5A6Q - chains A and C of the 4 polymer chains in the assembly; structure by X-ray diffraction, 1.70 A resolution.

Chain A (and C):
Protein: Fucose-binding lectin pa-iil
Organism: Pseudomonas aeruginosa
Notes: chain C of this document is another copy of the same molecule, construct and numbering; everything in this record applies to it too
UniProtKB: U8MRX2 (U8MRX2_PSEAI); residues 1-114 here correspond to UniProt positions 2-115 (UniProt number = residue number + 1)
Sequence (114 residues; each row starts with the number of its first residue):
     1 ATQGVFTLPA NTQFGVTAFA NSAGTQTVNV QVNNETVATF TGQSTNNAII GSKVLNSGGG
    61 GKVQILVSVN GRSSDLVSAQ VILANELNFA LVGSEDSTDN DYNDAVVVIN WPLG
Metal / ion sites: Ca2+ site 1: N21, D101, N103, D104 (together with glycerol) (shared with 1 residue of chain B); Ca2+ site 2: E95, D99, D101, D104 (together with glycerol); Ca2+ site 3: G114 (together with glycerol) (shared with 4 residues of chain B)
From the paper describing this entry:
  - Ca2+ coordination: G114
  - self-association interface (contacts with another copy of this molecule): G114

How chain A and chain C interact:
Residue-residue contacts (6):
  A1(A) - D75(C)  hydrogen bond (backbone-side chain)
  A1(A) - V77(C)  hydrophobic
  A1(A) - Y102(C)
  D75(A) - A1(C)  hydrogen bond (side chain-backbone)
  V77(A) - A1(C)  hydrophobic
  Y102(A) - A1(C)
Interface residues without a listed pair, chain A (5 interface residues in all): Q3
Interface residues without a listed pair, chain C (5 interface residues in all): Q3

Summary:
Chain A and chain C each contribute 5 residues to their interface, with 2 hydrogen bonds. The hydrogen-bonded
pair is A1(A)-D75(C). N21(A), D101(A), N103(A) and D104(A) coordinate Ca2+ site 1. E95(A), D99(A), D101(A) and
D104(A) form the Ca2+ site 2. The paper reports Ca2+ coordination by G114(A); a self-association interface
involving G114(A).
Chain A and chain C are both Fucose-binding lectin pa-iil (Pseudomonas aeruginosa); the structure, Native
structure of the LecB lectin from Pseudomonas aeruginosa strain PA14, was determined by X-ray diffraction,
deposited together with 5A6X, 5A6Y and 5A6Z.
